3RRH - chains A and B of the 3 polymer chains in the assembly; structure by X-ray diffraction, 1.80 A resolution.

== Chain A ==
Molecule: DNA polymerase I, thermostable
Source organism: Thermus aquaticus
Notes: EC 2.7.7.7; fragment: klenow fragment
UniProtKB: P19821 (DPO1_THEAQ); residues 293-832 here = UniProt positions 293-832
Chain sequence (540 residues; row label = number of the first residue in the row):
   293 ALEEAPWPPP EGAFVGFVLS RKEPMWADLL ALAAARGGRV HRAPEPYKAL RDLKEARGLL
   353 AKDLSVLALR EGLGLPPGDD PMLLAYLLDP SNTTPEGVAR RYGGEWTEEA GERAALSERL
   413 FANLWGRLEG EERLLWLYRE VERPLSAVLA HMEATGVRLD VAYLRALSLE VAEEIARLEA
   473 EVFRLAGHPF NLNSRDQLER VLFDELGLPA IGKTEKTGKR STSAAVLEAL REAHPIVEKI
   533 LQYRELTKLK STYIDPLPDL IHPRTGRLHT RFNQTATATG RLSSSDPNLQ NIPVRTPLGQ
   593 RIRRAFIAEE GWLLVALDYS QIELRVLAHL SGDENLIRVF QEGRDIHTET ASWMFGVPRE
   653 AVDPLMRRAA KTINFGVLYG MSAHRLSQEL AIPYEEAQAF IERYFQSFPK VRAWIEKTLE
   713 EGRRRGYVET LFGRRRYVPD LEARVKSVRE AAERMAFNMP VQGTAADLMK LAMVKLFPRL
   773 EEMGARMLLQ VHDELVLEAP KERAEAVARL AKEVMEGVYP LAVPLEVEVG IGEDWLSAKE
Disordered / not traced: 293-294
Residues lining bound ligands: dTTP (TTP): Arg587, Gln613, His639, Arg659, Lys663, Phe667, Tyr671, Asp785
Reported in the primary citation:
  - binding site for dTTP: Phe667, Tyr671
  - binding site for the 12-nt DNA strand (chain B): Arg587
  - specificity-determining residues: Tyr671
  - mutagenesis - Y671W: unchanged catalytic activity on dNIMP

== Chain B ==
Molecule: 12-nt DNA strand
Notes: fragment: DNA primer
Sequence (12 nucleotides; each row starts with the number of its first residue):
   101 GACCACGGCG CX
Modified / non-standard residues: 2DT (3'-deoxythymidine-5'-monophosphate) at position 112

== Chain A / chain B interface ==
Contacting residue pairs (37; chain A residue first):
  Arg487(A) with DG107(B), hydrogen bond to the phosphate; DG108(B), salt bridge to the phosphate
  Thr506(A) with DG107(B), hydrogen bond to the phosphate; DG108(B), phosphate contact
  Glu507(A) with DG107(B), phosphate contact
  Lys508(A) with DC106(B), phosphate contact; DG107(B), hydrogen bond to the phosphate
  Thr509(A) with DC106(B), phosphate contact; DG107(B), hydrogen bond to the phosphate
  Gly510(A) with DG107(B), phosphate contact
  Ser513(A) with DG108(B), hydrogen bond to the phosphate
  Thr514(A) with DG108(B), hydrogen bond to the phosphate
  Ser515(A) with DG108(B), phosphate contact; DC109(B), phosphate contact
  Ala516(A) with DC109(B), hydrogen bond to the phosphate
  Arg536(A) with DG108(B), hydrogen bond to the phosphate; DC109(B), salt bridge to the phosphate
  Lys540(A) with DG108(B), base contact; DC109(B), hydrogen bond to the base; DG110(B), sugar contact
  Tyr545(A) with DG110(B), sugar contact
  Arg573(A) with 2DT_112(B), base contact
  Gln582(A) with DC111(B), sugar contact
  Asn583(A) with DG110(B), hydrogen bond to the base; DC111(B), sugar contact
  Ile584(A) with DC111(B), sugar contact
  Pro585(A) with DG110(B), phosphate contact; DC111(B), phosphate contact
  Val586(A) with DC111(B), hydrogen bond to the phosphate; 2DT_112(B), phosphate contact
  Arg587(A) with DG110(B), salt bridge to the phosphate; DC111(B), salt bridge to the phosphate; 2DT_112(B), salt bridge to the phosphate
  Val783(A) with 2DT_112(B), sugar contact
  His784(A) with 2DT_112(B), sugar contact
  Asp785(A) with 2DT_112(B), sugar contact
  Glu786(A) with 2DT_112(B), phosphate contact
Also at the interface, not in a pair above, chain A (29 interface residues in all): Glu537, Leu541, Asn580, Arg595, Tyr671

== Overview ==
29 residues of chain A and 7 residues of chain B are in contact, with 11 hydrogen bonds and 5 salt bridges.
Polar pairs include Lys540(A)-DC109(B), Asn583(A)-DG110(B) and Arg487(A)-DG107(B). Chain A binds dTTP. From
the paper: a binding site for dTTP at Phe667(A) and Tyr671(A); Y671W of chain A leaves catalytic activity on
dNIMP unchanged.
Here chain A is DNA polymerase I, thermostable (Thermus aquaticus) and chain B is a 12-nt DNA strand. Entry
3RRH (Ternary Structure of the large fragment of Taq DNA polymerase bound to an abasic site and ...) was
determined by X-ray diffraction together with 3RR7, 3RR8, 3RRG and 3T3F from the same study.
